PDB entry 4C8O | X-ray diffraction, 1.75 A resolution | chains A and B of the 3 polymer chains in the assembly

[Chain A]
Molecule: DNA polymerase I, thermostable
Organism: Thermus aquaticus
Notes: EC 2.7.7.7; fragment: klenow fragment, residues 293-832
UniProt: P19821 (DPO1_THEAQ); residues 293-832 here = UniProt positions 293-832
Amino-acid sequence (540 residues; row label = number of the first residue in the row):
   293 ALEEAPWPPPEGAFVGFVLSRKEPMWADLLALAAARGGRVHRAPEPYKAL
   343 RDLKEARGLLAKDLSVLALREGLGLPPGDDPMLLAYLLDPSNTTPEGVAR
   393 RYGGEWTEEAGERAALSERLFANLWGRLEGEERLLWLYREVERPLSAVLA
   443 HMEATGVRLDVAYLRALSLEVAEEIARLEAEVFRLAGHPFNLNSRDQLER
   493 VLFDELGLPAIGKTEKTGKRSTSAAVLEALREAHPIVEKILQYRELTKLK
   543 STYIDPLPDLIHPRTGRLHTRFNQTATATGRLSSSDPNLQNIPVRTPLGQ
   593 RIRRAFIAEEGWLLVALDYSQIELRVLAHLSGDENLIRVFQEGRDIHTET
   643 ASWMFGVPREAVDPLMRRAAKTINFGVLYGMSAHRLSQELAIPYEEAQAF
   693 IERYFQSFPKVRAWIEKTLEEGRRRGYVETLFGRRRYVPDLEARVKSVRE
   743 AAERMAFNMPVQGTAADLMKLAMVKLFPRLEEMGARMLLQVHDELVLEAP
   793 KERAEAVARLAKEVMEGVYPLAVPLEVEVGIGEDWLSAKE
What the authors report for this chain:
  - binding site for the 14-nt DNA strand: Tyr671
  - binding site for the 11-nt DNA strand (chain B): Glu615, Gln754

[Chain B]
Molecule: 11-nt DNA strand
Sequence (11 nucleotides; row label = number of the first residue in the row):
   102 GCCACGGCGCX
Modified residues: LHO (2-(2-deoxy-5-O-phosphono-beta-D-erythro-pentofuranosyl)-6-methylisoquinoline-1(2H)-thione) at position 112

[Interface between chain A and chain B]
Pairs across the interface - 31 pairs, chain A then chain B:
  Arg487(A) with DG107(B), hydrogen bond to the phosphate; DG108(B), salt bridge to the phosphate
  Thr506(A) with DG107(B), phosphate contact; DG108(B), phosphate contact
  Glu507(A) with DG107(B), hydrogen bond to the phosphate
  Lys508(A) with DC106(B), phosphate contact; DG107(B), hydrogen bond to the phosphate
  Thr509(A) with DC106(B), phosphate contact; DG107(B), hydrogen bond to the phosphate
  Ser513(A) with DG108(B), hydrogen bond to the phosphate
  Thr514(A) with DG108(B), hydrogen bond to the phosphate
  Ser515(A) with DG108(B), phosphate contact; DC109(B), phosphate contact
  Ala516(A) with DC109(B), hydrogen bond to the phosphate
  Arg536(A) with DG108(B), hydrogen bond to the phosphate; DC109(B), salt bridge to the phosphate
  Lys540(A) with DG108(B), base contact; DC109(B), hydrogen bond to the base; DG110(B), sugar contact
  Arg573(A) with LHO_112(B), phosphate contact
  Gln582(A) with DC111(B), sugar contact
  Asn583(A) with DG110(B), hydrogen bond to the base; DC111(B), hydrogen bond to the sugar
  Ile584(A) with DC111(B), sugar contact
  Pro585(A) with DG110(B), phosphate contact; DC111(B), phosphate contact
  Val586(A) with DC111(B), hydrogen bond to the phosphate; LHO_112(B), phosphate contact
  Glu615(A) with LHO_112(B), phosphate contact
  Gln754(A) with LHO_112(B), phosphate contact
  His784(A) with DC111(B), phosphate contact
Interface residues without a listed pair, chain A (21 interface residues in all): Glu537

[Summary]
21 residues of chain A face 7 of chain B across their interface, with 12 hydrogen bonds and 2 salt bridges.
Polar contacts include Lys540(A)-DC109(B), Asn583(A)-DG110(B) and Asn583(A)-DC111(B). The paper reports a
binding site for the 11-nt DNA strand (chain B) at Glu615(A) and Gln754(A); a binding site for the 14-nt DNA
strand at Tyr671(A).
Here chain A is DNA polymerase I, thermostable (Thermus aquaticus) and chain B is an 11-nt DNA strand. Entry
4C8O (Binary complex of the large fragment of DNA polymerase I from Thermus Aquaticus with the aritificial
...) was determined by X-ray diffraction together with 4C8K, 4C8L, 4C8M, 4C8N and 4CCH from the same study.
